7S03 - chains A and B of the 3 polymer chains in the assembly; structure by X-ray diffraction, 2.37 A resolution.

Chain A:
Molecule: Histone-lysine N-methyltransferase SETMAR
From: Homo sapiens
Notes: EC 2.1.1.357, 3.1.-.-; fragment: DNA-binding domain
Reference sequence: Q53H47 (SETMR_HUMAN); residues 330-440 here correspond to UniProt positions 343-453 (UniProt number = residue number + 13)
Sequence (113 residues; row label = number of the first residue in the row):
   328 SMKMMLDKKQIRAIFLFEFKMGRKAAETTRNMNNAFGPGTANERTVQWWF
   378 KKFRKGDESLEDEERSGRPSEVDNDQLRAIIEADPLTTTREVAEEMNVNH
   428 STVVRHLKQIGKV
Not modelled in the structure: 328-329, 438-440
Modified residues: Mse329, Mse359, Mse423 (selenomethionine); Mse331, Mse332, Mse348 (selenomethionine; parent Met)
Differences from the reference sequence: expression tag (328-329); engineered mutation Mse359 (Ile372 in Q53H47), Arg381 (Cys394 in Q53H47), Mse423 (Leu436 in Q53H47)
UniProt features mapped onto this chain:
  - DNA-binding region (H-T-H motif): Lys351 to Lys382, Thr415 to Lys435
From the paper describing this entry:
  - self-association interface (contacts with another copy of this molecule): Ile341, Phe344, Phe363
  - binding site for Hsmar1 terminal inverted repeats (chain B): Arg371, Arg392, Arg395, Ser428, Arg432
  - binding site for Hsmar1 terminal inverted repeats: Arg417, His427
  - mutagenesis - R371A, S428A, R432A (302 +/- 47 nM): decreased binding to Hsmar1 terminal inverted repeats (chain B)

Chain B:
Molecule: Hsmar1 terminal inverted repeats
Sequence (26 nucleotides; numbered 1 to 26; the number before each row is that of its first residue):
     1 AACCGCAATTACTTTTGCACCAACCT

How chain A and chain B interact:
Residue-residue contacts (37):
  Lys351(A) - DC3(B)  phosphate contact
  Ala352(A) - DC3(B)  hydrogen bond to the phosphate
  Ala353(A) - DA2(B)  phosphate contact
  Ala353(A) - DC3(B)  hydrogen bond to the phosphate
  Arg357(A) - DA2(B)  salt bridge to the phosphate
  Arg371(A) - DC4(B)  base contact
  Arg371(A) - DG5(B)  hydrogen bond to the base
  Arg371(A) - DC6(B)  base contact
  Gln374(A) - DA2(B)  sugar contact
  Gln374(A) - DC3(B)  hydrogen bond to the phosphate
  Gln374(A) - DC4(B)  base contact
  Lys378(A) - DC4(B)  phosphate contact
  Lys378(A) - DG5(B)  phosphate contact
  Arg392(A) - DA11(B)  base contact
  Arg392(A) - DC12(B)  base contact
  Arg392(A) - DT13(B)  sugar contact
  Ser393(A) - DT14(B)  sugar contact
  Gly394(A) - DT13(B)  base contact
  Gly394(A) - DT14(B)  sugar contact
  Arg395(A) - DT14(B)  hydrogen bond to the base
  Arg395(A) - DT15(B)  hydrogen bond to the base
  Arg395(A) - DT16(B)  sugar contact
  Ser397(A) - DT15(B)  phosphate contact
  Ser397(A) - DT16(B)  hydrogen bond to the phosphate
  Glu398(A) - DT16(B)  hydrogen bond to the phosphate
  Val399(A) - DT16(B)  hydrogen bond to the phosphate
  Asn424(A) - DG17(B)  phosphate contact
  Val425(A) - DG17(B)  phosphate contact
  Asn426(A) - DG17(B)  hydrogen bond to the phosphate
  Asn426(A) - DC18(B)  base contact
  Ser428(A) - DG17(B)  base contact
  Ser428(A) - DC18(B)  hydrogen bond to the base
  Thr429(A) - DT16(B)  sugar contact
  Thr429(A) - DG17(B)  hydrogen bond to the phosphate
  Arg432(A) - DT16(B)  base contact
  Arg432(A) - DG17(B)  hydrogen bond to the base
  His433(A) - DT16(B)  salt bridge to the phosphate
Also at the interface, not in a pair above, chain A (27 interface residues in all): Lys335, Glu370, Arg381, Pro396, Arg417, His427
Also at the interface, not in a pair above, chain B (16 interface residues in all): DA19, DC20, DC21

Overview:
27 residues of chain A face 16 of chain B across their interface; the contacts include 13 hydrogen bonds and 2
salt bridges. Polar pairs include Arg371(A)-DG5(B), Arg395(A)-DT14(B) and Arg395(A)-DT15(B). From the paper: a
binding site for Hsmar1 terminal inverted repeats (chain B) at Arg371(A), Arg392(A) and Arg395(A) among
others; R371A, S428A and R432A of chain A reduce binding to Hsmar1 terminal inverted repeats (chain B).
Chain A is Histone-lysine N-methyltransferase SETMAR (Homo sapiens) and chain B is Hsmar1 terminal inverted
repeats; the structure, DNA-binding domain of human SETMAR in complex with Hsmar1 terminal inverted repeat
(TIR) DNA, was determined by X-ray diffraction.
